PDB entry 7Z14 | electron microscopy, 3.15 A resolution | chains E and G of the 7 polymer chains in the assembly

[Chain E]
Molecule: Acetylcholine receptor subunit gamma
Source organism: Tetronarce californica
UniProt: P02714 (ACHG_TETCF); residues 1-489 here correspond to UniProt positions 18-506 (UniProt number = residue number + 17)
Chain sequence (489 residues; numbered 1 to 489; the number before each row is that of its first residue):
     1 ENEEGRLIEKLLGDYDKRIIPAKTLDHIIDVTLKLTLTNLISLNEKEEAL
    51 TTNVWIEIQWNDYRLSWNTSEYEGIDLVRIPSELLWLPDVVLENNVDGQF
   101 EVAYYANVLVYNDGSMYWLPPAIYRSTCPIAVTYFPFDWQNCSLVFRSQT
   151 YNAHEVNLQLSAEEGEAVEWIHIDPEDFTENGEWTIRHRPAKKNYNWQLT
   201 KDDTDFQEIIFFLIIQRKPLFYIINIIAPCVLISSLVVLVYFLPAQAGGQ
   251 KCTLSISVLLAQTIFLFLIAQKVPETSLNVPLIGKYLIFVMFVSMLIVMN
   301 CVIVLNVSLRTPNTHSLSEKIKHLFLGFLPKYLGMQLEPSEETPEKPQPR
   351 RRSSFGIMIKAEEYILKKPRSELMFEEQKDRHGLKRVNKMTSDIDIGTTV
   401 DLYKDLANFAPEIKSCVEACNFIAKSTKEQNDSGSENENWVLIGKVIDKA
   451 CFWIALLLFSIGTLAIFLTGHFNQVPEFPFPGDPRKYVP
Unresolved in the structure: 311-438
Curated features (UniProtKB/Swiss-Prot):
  - modified residue: Y364 (Phosphotyrosine)
  - glycosylation: N68 (N-linked (GlcNAc...) asparagine)
Cystine bridges: C128-C142
Covalently attached groups: glycan linked to N141

[Chain G]
Molecule: Consensus short-chain short-chain alpha-neurotoxin ScNtx
Source organism: synthetic construct
Chain sequence (60 residues; numbered 1 to 60; the number before each row is that of its first residue):
     1 MICYNQQSSQPPTTKTCSETSCYKKTWRDHRGTIIERGCGCPKVKPGIKL
    51 HCCRTDKCNN
Cystine bridges: C3-C22, C17-C39, C41-C52, C53-C58
What the authors report for this chain:
  - mutagenesis - S8A, S9A: abolished expression
  - mutagenesis - R28A: unchanged binding to muscle receptor
  - mutagenesis - K25A, H30A, K45A, P46A, G47A: decreased binding to alpha7 receptors
  - mutagenesis - K25A/R31A/K45A: abolished binding to muscle-type nAChR
  - mutagenesis - R28A: abolished binding to alpha7 receptors

[Interface between chain E and chain G]
Contacting residue pairs (16):
  W55(E) with H30(G)
  Y117(E) with H30(G)
  L119(E) with H30(G)
  E163(E) with R28(G), salt bridge
  H172(E) with R28(G); D29(G), hydrogen bond (side chain-backbone); H30(G), hydrogen bond (side chain-backbone)
  D174(E) with D29(G)
  P175(E) with W27(G), hydrophobic; R28(G); K45(G); P46(G); G47(G); I48(G), hydrophobic
  E176(E) with I48(G)
  F178(E) with K45(G), hydrogen bond (backbone-side chain)
Also at the interface, not in a pair above, chain E (13 interface residues in all): T36, E57, E164, I173

[In short]
13 residues of chain E and 8 residues of chain G are in contact; the contacts include 3 hydrogen bonds and 1
salt bridge. Polar pairs include E163(E)-R28(G), H172(E)-D29(G) and H172(E)-H30(G). The paper reports that
K25A, H30A and K45A of chain G, among others, reduce binding to alpha7 receptors; S8A and S9A of chain G
abolish expression; 9 substitutions were tested in all.
Here chain E is Acetylcholine receptor subunit gamma (Tetronarce californica) and chain G is Consensus
short-chain short-chain alpha-neurotoxin ScNtx (synthetic construct). Entry 7Z14 (Cryo-EM structure of Torpedo
nicotinic acetylcholine receptor in complex with a short-chain neurotoxin) was determined by electron
microscopy.
